PDB entry 4YS3 | X-ray diffraction, 3.00 A resolution | chains E and I of the 10 polymer chains in the assembly

# Chain E
Molecule: Histone H3.2
From: Xenopus laevis
Reference sequence: P84233 (H32_XENLA); residues 638-735 here correspond to UniProt positions 39-136 (UniProt number = residue number - 599)
Amino-acid sequence (98 residues; each row starts with the number of its first residue):
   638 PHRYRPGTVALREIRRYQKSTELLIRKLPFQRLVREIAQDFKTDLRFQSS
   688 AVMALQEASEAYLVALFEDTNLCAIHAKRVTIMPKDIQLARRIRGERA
Differences from the reference sequence: engineered mutation Ala-702 (Gly103 in P84233)
Modified / non-standard residues: Lys-715 (N(6)-acetyllysine; ALY); Lys-722 (N(6)-acetyllysine; ALY)
UniProt features mapped onto this chain:
  - modified residue: Tyr-641 (Phosphotyrosine), Lys-656 (N6,N6,N6-trimethyllysine), Ser-657 (Phosphoserine), Lys-664 (N6-(2-hydroxyisobutyryl)lysine), Lys-679 (N6,N6,N6-trimethyllysine), Thr-680 (Phosphothreonine), Ser-686 (Phosphoserine), Thr-707 (Phosphothreonine), Lys-715 (N6-acetyllysine), Lys-722 (N6-(2-hydroxyisobutyryl)lysine)
  - lipidation: Cys-710 (S-palmitoyl cysteine)

# Chain I
Molecule: 147-nt DNA strand
Sequence (147 nucleotides; numbered 1 to 147; the number before each row is that of its first residue):
     1 ATCAATATCCACCTGCAGATACTACCAAAAGTGTATTTGGAAACTGCTCC
    51 ATCAAAAGGCATGTTCAGCTGGAATCCAGCTGAACATGCCTTTTGATGGA
   101 GCAGTTTCCAAATACACTTTTGGTAGTATCTGCAGGTGGATATTGAT

# Chain E / chain I interface
Residue-residue contacts (27; chain E residue first):
  His-639(E) with DA5(I), phosphate contact
  Arg-640(E) with DA83(I), hydrogen bond to the base; DA84(I), hydrogen bond to the sugar
  Tyr-641(E) with DT6(I), hydrogen bond to the sugar; DA7(I), sugar contact; DA83(I), sugar contact; DA84(I), hydrogen bond to the phosphate
  Pro-643(E) with DG82(I), phosphate contact; DA83(I), sugar contact
  Gly-644(E) with DG82(I), phosphate contact; DA83(I), hydrogen bond to the phosphate
  Thr-645(E) with DA83(I), phosphate contact
  Val-646(E) with DA83(I), hydrogen bond to the phosphate; DA84(I), phosphate contact
  Ala-647(E) with DA83(I), hydrogen bond to the phosphate
  Arg-649(E) with DA7(I), hydrogen bond to the phosphate; DT8(I), phosphate contact
  Arg-663(E) with DT91(I), hydrogen bond to the phosphate; DT92(I), salt bridge to the phosphate
  Lys-664(E) with DT92(I), hydrogen bond to the phosphate
  Leu-665(E) with DT91(I), phosphate contact; DT92(I), hydrogen bond to the phosphate
  Pro-666(E) with DT91(I), phosphate contact
  Arg-669(E) with DT91(I), salt bridge to the phosphate
  Arg-683(E) with DA100(I), sugar contact; DG101(I), sugar contact
  Lys-715(E) with DA73(I), phosphate contact
Also at the interface, not in a pair above, chain E (18 interface residues in all): Arg-642, Lys-656
Also at the interface, not in a pair above, chain I (14 interface residues in all): DC9, DG72

# Overview
18 residues of chain E and 14 residues of chain I are in contact; the contacts include 11 hydrogen bonds and 2
salt bridges. Polar contacts include Arg-640(E)/DA83(I), Arg-640(E)/DA84(I) and Tyr-641(E)/DT6(I).
Here chain E is Histone H3.2 (Xenopus laevis) and chain I is a 147-nt DNA strand. Entry 4YS3 (Nucleosome
disassembly by RSC and SWI/SNF is enhanced by H3 acetylation near the nucleosome dyad axis) was determined by
X-ray diffraction (same publication as 4XZQ and 4Z66).
